8AB6 - chains A and B of the 20 polymer chains in the assembly; structure by electron microscopy, 2.00 A resolution.

Chain A:
Protein: YALI0A14806p
Organism: Yarrowia lipolytica
UniProt: Q6CGY9 (Q6CGY9_YARLI); residue numbers follow UniProt; this construct covers 1-474
Amino-acid sequence (474 residues; numbered 1 to 474; the number before each row is that of its first residue):
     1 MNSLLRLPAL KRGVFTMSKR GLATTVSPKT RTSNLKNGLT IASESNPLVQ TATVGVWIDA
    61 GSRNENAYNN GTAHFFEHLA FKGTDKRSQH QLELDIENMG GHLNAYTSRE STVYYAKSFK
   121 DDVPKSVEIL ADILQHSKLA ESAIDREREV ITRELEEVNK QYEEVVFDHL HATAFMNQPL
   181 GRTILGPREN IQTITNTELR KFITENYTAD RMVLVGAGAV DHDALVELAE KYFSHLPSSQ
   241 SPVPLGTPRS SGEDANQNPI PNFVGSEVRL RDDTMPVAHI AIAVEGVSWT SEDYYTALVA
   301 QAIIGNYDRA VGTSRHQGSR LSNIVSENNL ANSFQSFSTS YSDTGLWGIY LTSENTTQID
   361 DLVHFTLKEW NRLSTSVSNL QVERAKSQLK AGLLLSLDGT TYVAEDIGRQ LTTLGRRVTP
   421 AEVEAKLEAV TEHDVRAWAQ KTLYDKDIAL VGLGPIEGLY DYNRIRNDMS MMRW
Not modelled in the structure: 1-25, 249-259
Residues lining bound ligands:
  - 1,2-diacyl-sn-glycero-3-phosphocholine (PC1): Asp445, Ser470, Met472
  - 1,2-dimyristoyl-sn-glycero-3-phosphate (XP4): Arg372, Ser376, Arg473

Chain B:
Protein: Cytochrome b-c1 complex subunit 2, mitochondrial
Organism: Yarrowia lipolytica
UniProt: Q6C2E3 (QCR2_YARLI); residue numbers follow UniProt; this construct covers 1-417
Amino-acid sequence (417 residues; numbered 1 to 417; the number before each row is that of its first residue):
     1 MTRGVPRLAV AARHFSTAEA AGVKVAAQDG QSPISDLSVV LRGGSRYATV PGVSHILEKF
    61 AFQNTVPKSA LRFVRELELF GGKLYTHTTR EHIVLRTQFL KQDLPYFVDA FANVLKETKF
   121 QQFELTERVA PVAELDLLKR ESDPAFTALE AAHEVAFRTG LGNSVYAQGY SPVTLEDVKE
   181 FARQVYAKQN VAVVGNNVVP ADLQQLVGTA FADLQEGSKV TQAGTTTLHG GEARVRTSTG
   241 NALTIALPIA EPKPVYHALA SFLGGPASMP WSVGASPLAQ ATVGTHTSVK ATYHNYGDAG
   301 LFAITIKGDS PAEISQVAHK AVQALKDTGA EVTEEQAARA YAKSKFAAAE AFENPDSSAS
   361 VIGMELLSGV SRIAPENVQK FTPAELSEAA AQLSASAKPV VAAVGQVHAL PFADELF
Not modelled in the structure: 1-14, 417

Interface between chain A and chain B:
Residue-residue contacts (79):
  Val26(A) - Gln31(B)
  Ser27(A) - Gln31(B)
  Pro28(A) - Gln31(B)
  Leu48(A) - Asp29(B)
  Leu48(A) - Gly30(B)
  Val49(A) - Glu353(B)
  Gln50(A) - Glu353(B)  hydrogen bond (backbone-side chain)
  Gln50(A) - Glu376(B)
  Thr51(A) - Phe346(B)
  Thr51(A) - Ala349(B)
  Thr51(A) - Glu353(B)  hydrogen bond
  Glu77(A) - Trp271(B)  hydrogen bond
  His78(A) - Trp271(B)
  Phe81(A) - Met269(B)
  Phe81(A) - Pro270(B)
  Lys82(A) - Trp271(B)  hydrogen bond (side chain-backbone)
  Leu92(A) - Met269(B)  hydrophobic
  Glu93(A) - Met269(B)
  Glu93(A) - Ser272(B)
  Glu93(A) - Val273(B)
  Glu93(A) - Gly274(B)
  Leu94(A) - Glu335(B)
  Ile96(A) - Ser268(B)
  Ile96(A) - Met269(B)  hydrophobic
  Glu97(A) - Ser268(B)  hydrogen bond
  Glu97(A) - Ala275(B)
  Glu97(A) - Arg339(B)
  Glu97(A) - Lys343(B)  salt bridge
  Asn98(A) - Glu335(B)  hydrogen bond
  Asn98(A) - Arg339(B)
  Asn98(A) - Ala342(B)
  Met99(A) - Ala342(B)
  Gly100(A) - Ala342(B)
  Gly100(A) - Lys343(B)
  Gly100(A) - Phe346(B)
  Gly101(A) - Ser268(B)
  Gly101(A) - Phe346(B)
  His102(A) - Ser268(B)
  His102(A) - Phe346(B)
  Leu103(A) - Ser268(B)  hydrogen bond (backbone-backbone)
  Leu103(A) - Met269(B)
  Leu103(A) - Pro270(B)
  Asn104(A) - Pro270(B)
  Ala105(A) - Pro270(B)
  Lys117(A) - Phe346(B)
  Ser118(A) - Phe346(B)
  Phe119(A) - Lys345(B)
  Phe119(A) - Ala349(B)  hydrophobic
  Arg153(A) - His286(B)
  Glu154(A) - Trp271(B)
  Ala310(A) - Val132(B)
  Ala310(A) - Leu135(B)  hydrophobic
  Thr313(A) - Val74(B)
  Arg315(A) - Glu127(B)  hydrogen bond (side chain-backbone)
  Arg315(A) - Arg128(B)
  His316(A) - Ala70(B)
  His316(A) - Leu71(B)
  His316(A) - Val74(B)
  His316(A) - Arg75(B)  hydrogen bond (backbone-side chain)
  His316(A) - Arg128(B)
  Gln317(A) - Arg75(B)
  Gln317(A) - Glu78(B)
  Gly318(A) - Arg75(B)
  Gly318(A) - Glu78(B)  hydrogen bond (backbone-side chain)
  Asn323(A) - Arg75(B)
  Arg384(A) - Leu79(B)
  Ser387(A) - Leu79(B)
  Gln388(A) - Glu78(B)
  Lys390(A) - Leu100(B)
  Ala391(A) - Phe80(B)
  Ala391(A) - Gly81(B)
  Ala391(A) - Leu100(B)  hydrophobic
  Leu394(A) - Ile34(B)
  Leu394(A) - Leu100(B)  hydrophobic
  Leu395(A) - Ile34(B)  hydrophobic
  Leu395(A) - Gly81(B)
  Leu395(A) - Lys83(B)
  Leu395(A) - Gln98(B)
  Asp398(A) - Gln98(B)
Interface residues without a listed pair, chain A (50 interface residues in all): His74, Gln89, His90, Glu147, Arg309, Gly312
Interface residues without a listed pair, chain B (46 interface residues in all): Gln28, Ser32, Pro33, Leu84, Phe99, Ser276, Gln280, Glu350, Pro375

Summary:
The interface between chain A and chain B involves 50 residues on one side and 46 on the other; the contacts
include 10 hydrogen bonds and 1 salt bridge. Among the polar pairs are Glu97(A)-Lys343(B), Gln50(A)-Glu353(B)
and Thr51(A)-Glu353(B). Ligands of chain A: 1,2-dimyristoyl-sn-glycero-3-phosphate and
1,2-diacyl-sn-glycero-3-phosphocholine.
Chain A is YALI0A14806p and chain B is Cytochrome b-c1 complex subunit 2, mitochondrial, both from Yarrowia
lipolytica; the structure, Complex III2 from Yarrowia lipolytica, combined datasets, consensus refinement, was
determined by electron microscopy together with 8AB7, 8AB8, 8AB9, 8ABA, 8ABB, 8ABE and 11 further entries from
the same study.
